1QM6 - chain A; structure by X-ray diffraction, 2.50 A resolution.

Chain A:
Name: Phospholipase C
Organism: Clostridium perfringens
Notes: EC 3.1.4.3
UniProtKB: P15310 (PHLC_CLOPE); residues 1-370 here correspond to UniProt positions 29-398 (UniProt number = residue number + 28)
Amino-acid sequence (370 residues; row label = number of the first residue in the row):
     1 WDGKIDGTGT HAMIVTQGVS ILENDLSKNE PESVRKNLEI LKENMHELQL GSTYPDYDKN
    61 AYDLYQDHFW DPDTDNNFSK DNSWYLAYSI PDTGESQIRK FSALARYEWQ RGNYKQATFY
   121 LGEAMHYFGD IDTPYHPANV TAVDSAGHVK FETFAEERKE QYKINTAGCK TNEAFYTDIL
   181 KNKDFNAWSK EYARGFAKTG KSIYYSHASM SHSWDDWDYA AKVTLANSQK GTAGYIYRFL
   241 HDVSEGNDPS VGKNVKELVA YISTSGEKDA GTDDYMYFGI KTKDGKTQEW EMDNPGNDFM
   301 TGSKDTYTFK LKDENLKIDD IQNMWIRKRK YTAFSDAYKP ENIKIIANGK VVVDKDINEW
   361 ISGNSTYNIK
Ion coordination: Zn2+ site 1: W1, H11, D130; Zn2+ site 2: D56, H68, H126, D130

In short:
W1, H11 and D130 form the Zn2+ site 1. D56, H68, H126 and D130 coordinate Zn2+ site 2.
Chain A is Phospholipase C (Clostridium perfringens); the structure, Closed form of Clostridium perfringens
alpha-toxin strain NCTC8237, was determined by X-ray diffraction (same publication as 1QMD).
